PDB entry 4U2C | X-ray diffraction, 1.95 A resolution | chain A

# Chain A
Name: Carboxymethylenebutenolidase
Organism: Pseudomonas sp
Notes: EC 3.1.1.45
Reference sequence: P0A115 (CLCD_PSESB); residue numbers follow UniProt; this construct covers 1-236
Chain sequence (236 residues; row label = number of the first residue in the row):
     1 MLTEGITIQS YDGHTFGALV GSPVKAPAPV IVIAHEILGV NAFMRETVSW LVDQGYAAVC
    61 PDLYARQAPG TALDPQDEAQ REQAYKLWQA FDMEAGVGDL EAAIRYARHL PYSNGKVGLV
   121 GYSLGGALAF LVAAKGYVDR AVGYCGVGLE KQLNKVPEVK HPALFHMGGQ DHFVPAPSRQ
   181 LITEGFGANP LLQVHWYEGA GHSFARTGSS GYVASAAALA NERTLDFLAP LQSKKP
Unresolved in the structure: 234-236
Modified residues: Cys-145 (3-sulfinoalanine; CSD)
Construct notes: engineered mutation Thr-7 (Ser in P0A115), Val-24 (Ala in P0A115), His-35 (Gln in P0A115), Leu-38 (Phe in P0A115), Leu-110 (Gln in P0A115), Ser-123 (Cys in P0A115), Cys-145 (Tyr in P0A115), Gly-199 (Glu in P0A115), Gly-208 (Ser in P0A115); conflict Ala-79 (Arg in P0A115), Asn-154 (Lys in P0A115), Thr-224 (Arg in P0A115)
UniProt features mapped onto this chain:
  - active site: Asp-171, His-202

# Overview
From UniProt: active-site residues Asp-171 and His-202.
Chain A is Carboxymethylenebutenolidase (Pseudomonas sp); the structure, Crystal structure of dienelactone
hydrolase A-6 variant (S7T, A24V, Q35H, F38L, Q110L, C123S, Y145C, E199G and ..., was determined by X-ray
diffraction, deposited together with 4U2B, 4U2D, 4U2E, 4U2F and 4U2G.
